Entry 5LP6 (X-ray diffraction, 2.90 A resolution); this record covers chains A and E of the 6 polymer chains in the assembly.

[Chain A]
Molecule: Tubulin alpha-1B chain
From: Bos taurus
Reference sequence: P81947 (TBA1B_BOVIN); residue numbers follow UniProt; this construct covers 1-440
Amino-acid sequence (440 residues; each row starts with the number of its first residue):
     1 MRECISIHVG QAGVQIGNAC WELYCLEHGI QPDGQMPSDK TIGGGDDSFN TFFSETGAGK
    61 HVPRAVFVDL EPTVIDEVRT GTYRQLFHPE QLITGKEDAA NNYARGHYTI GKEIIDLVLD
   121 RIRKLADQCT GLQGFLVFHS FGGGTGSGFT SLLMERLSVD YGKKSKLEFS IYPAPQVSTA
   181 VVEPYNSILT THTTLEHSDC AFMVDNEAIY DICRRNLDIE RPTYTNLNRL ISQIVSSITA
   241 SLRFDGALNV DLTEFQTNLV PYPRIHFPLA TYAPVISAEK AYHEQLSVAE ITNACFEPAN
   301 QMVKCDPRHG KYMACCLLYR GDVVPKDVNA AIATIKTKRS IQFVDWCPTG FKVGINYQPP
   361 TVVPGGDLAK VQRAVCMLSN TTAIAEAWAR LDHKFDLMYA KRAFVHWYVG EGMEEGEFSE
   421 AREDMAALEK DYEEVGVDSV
Unresolved in the structure: 440
Bound ions: Mg2+: Asp-39, Thr-41, Gly-44, Glu-55
Residues lining bound ligands:
  - 71P (N-[(7R)-1,2,3-trimethoxy-10-methylsulfanyl-9-oxidanylidene-6,7-dihydro-5H-benzo[a]heptalen-7-yl]ethanamide): Asn-101, Ser-178, Thr-179, Ala-180, Val-181
  - GTP (guanosine-5'-triphosphate): Gly-10, Gln-11, Ala-12, Gln-15, Ile-16, Asp-69, Asp-98, Ala-99, Ala-100, Asn-101, Ser-140, Gly-142, Gly-143, Gly-144, Thr-145, Gly-146, Ile-171, Pro-173, Val-177, Ser-178, Thr-179, Glu-183, Asn-206, Tyr-224, Leu-227, Asn-228, Ile-231

[Chain E]
Molecule: Stathmin-4
From: Rattus norvegicus
Reference sequence: P63043 (STMN4_RAT), isoform P63043-3; residues 3-145 here correspond to UniProt positions 74-216 (UniProt number = residue number + 71)
Amino-acid sequence (143 residues; numbered 3 to 145; the number before each row is that of its first residue):
     3 MADMEVIELN KCTSGQSFEV ILKPPSFDGV PEFNASLPRR RDPSLEEIQK KLEAAEERRK
    63 YQEAELLKHL AEKREHEREV IQKAIEENNN FIKMAKEKLA QKMESNKENR EAHLAAMLER
   123 LQEKDKHAEE VRKNKELKEE ASR
Unresolved in the structure: 3-5, 29-43, 142-145
Sequence notes: conflict Met-3 (Ile74 in P63043), Ala-4 (Ser75 in P63043)
UniProt features mapped onto this chain:
  - modified residue: Ser-19 (Phosphoserine)

[Interface between chain A and chain E]
Pairs across the interface (58; chain A residue first):
  His-107(A) with Lys-53(E), hydrogen bond; Leu-54(E)
  Tyr-108(A) with Lys-53(E); Leu-54(E), hydrophobic; Ala-57(E), hydrophobic; Arg-61(E)
  Thr-109(A) with Arg-61(E), hydrogen bond
  Lys-112(A) with Glu-58(E), salt bridge
  Leu-152(A) with Leu-54(E), hydrophobic
  Glu-155(A) with Ile-50(E); Lys-53(E), salt bridge
  Arg-156(A) with Leu-47(E)
  Val-159(A) with Ile-50(E), hydrophobic
  His-197(A) with Pro-45(E)
  Asp-245(A) with Cys-14(E); Ser-16(E), hydrogen bond (backbone-side chain)
  Gly-246(A) with Cys-14(E)
  Ala-247(A) with Asn-12(E); Ser-19(E), hydrogen bond (backbone-side chain)
  Leu-248(A) with Ser-19(E)
  Pro-325(A) with Gln-18(E); Phe-20(E), hydrophobic
  Asn-329(A) with Met-6(E); Val-8(E); Phe-20(E); Val-22(E)
  Ile-332(A) with Val-22(E), hydrophobic
  Lys-336(A) with Leu-24(E)
  Asp-345(A) with Ser-28(E), hydrogen bond (backbone-side chain)
  Cys-347(A) with Pro-27(E)
  Pro-348(A) with Lys-25(E); Pro-27(E)
  Thr-349(A) with Leu-24(E), hydrogen bond (backbone-backbone); Lys-25(E), hydrogen bond (backbone-backbone)
  Gly-350(A) with Val-22(E)
  Phe-351(A) with Glu-21(E); Val-22(E), hydrogen bond (backbone-backbone)
  Lys-352(A) with Phe-20(E); Glu-21(E)
  Val-353(A) with Ser-19(E); Phe-20(E), hydrogen bond (backbone-backbone)
  Gly-354(A) with Gln-18(E); Ser-19(E)
  Ile-355(A) with Gly-17(E); Gln-18(E), hydrogen bond (backbone-backbone)
  Asn-356(A) with Ser-16(E)
  Tyr-357(A) with Cys-14(E); Thr-15(E); Ser-16(E), hydrogen bond (backbone-backbone); Gly-17(E); Gln-18(E), hydrogen bond
  Val-409(A) with Gln-64(E), hydrogen bond (backbone-side chain)
  Gly-410(A) with Arg-61(E)
  Glu-411(A) with Arg-61(E), hydrogen bond (backbone-side chain)
  Gly-412(A) with Ala-57(E); Arg-60(E), hydrogen bond (backbone-side chain); Arg-61(E)
  Glu-414(A) with Arg-60(E), salt bridge
Other interface residues (no listed pair), chain A (41 interface residues in all): Thr-193, Glu-196, Val-324, Val-328, Ala-333, Trp-346, Gln-358
Other interface residues (no listed pair), chain E (32 interface residues in all): Ile-23, Pro-26, Asp-44, Ser-46, Gln-51, Glu-55

[Summary]
The interface between chain A and chain E involves 41 residues on one side and 32 on the other, with 15
hydrogen bonds and 3 salt bridges. Among the polar pairs are Lys-112(A)/Glu-58(E), Glu-155(A)/Lys-53(E) and
Glu-414(A)/Arg-60(E). Ligands of chain A: GTP and compound 71P.
Chain A is Tubulin alpha-1B chain (Bos taurus) and chain E is Stathmin-4 (Rattus norvegicus); the structure,
Crystal structure of Tubulin-Stathmin-TTL-Thiocolchicine Complex, was determined by X-ray diffraction.
